PDB entry 8ALW | X-ray diffraction, 1.50 A resolution | chains A and B

Chain A:
Name: 14-3-3 protein sigma
Organism: Homo sapiens
UniProtKB: P31947 (1433S_HUMAN); residue numbers follow UniProt; this construct covers 1-231
Chain sequence (236 residues; numbered -4 to 231; the number before each row is that of its first residue; numbers below 1 keep their minus sign (Gly-4 is residue -4)):
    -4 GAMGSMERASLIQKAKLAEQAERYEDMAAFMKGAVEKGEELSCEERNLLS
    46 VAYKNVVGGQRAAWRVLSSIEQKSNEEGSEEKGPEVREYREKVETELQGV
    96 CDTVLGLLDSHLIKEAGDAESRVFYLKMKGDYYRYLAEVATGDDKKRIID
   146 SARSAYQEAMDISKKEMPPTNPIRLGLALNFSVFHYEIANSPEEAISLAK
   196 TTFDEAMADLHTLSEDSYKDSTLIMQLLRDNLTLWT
Covalent attachments: compound MVO linked to Cys38
Differences from the reference sequence: expression tag (-4 to 0)
Ion coordination: Mg2+ site 1 near Ser37 (its only coordinating residue here); Mg2+ site 2 near Glu89 (its only coordinating residue here)
Ligand contacts: MVO (2-chloranyl-N-[[1-[4-[(4-chlorophenyl)amino]oxan-4-yl]carbonylpiperidin-4-yl]methyl]ethanamide): Arg41, Asn42, Phe119, Lys122, Pro167, Ile168, Gly171, Leu172, Leu218, Ile219
UniProt features mapped onto this chain:
  - site (Interaction with phosphoserine on interacting protein): Arg56, Arg129
  - modified residue (Phosphoserine): Ser5, Ser74
Reported in the primary citation:
  - binding site for MVO: Cys38, Asn42, Lys122, Asp215

Chain B:
Name: Estrogen receptor
UniProtKB: P03372 (ESR1_HUMAN); residues 591-595 here = UniProt positions 591-595
Chain sequence (5 residues; row label = number of the first residue in the row):
   591 FPATV
Modified / non-standard residues: Thr594 (phosphothreonine; TPO)
Reported in the primary citation:
  - post-translational modification sites: Thr594 (citing earlier work)

Interface between chain A and chain B:
Pairs across the interface (20; chain A residue first):
  Lys49(A) - Thr594(B)
  Lys49(A) - Val595(B)
  Arg56(A) - Thr594(B)
  Arg60(A) - Phe591(B)
  Lys122(A) - Val595(B)  hydrogen bond (side chain-backbone)
  Arg129(A) - Thr594(B)
  Tyr130(A) - Thr594(B)
  Gly171(A) - Val595(B)
  Leu174(A) - Ala593(B)
  Leu174(A) - Thr594(B)
  Leu174(A) - Val595(B)  hydrophobic
  Asn175(A) - Thr594(B)
  Asn175(A) - Val595(B)  hydrogen bond (side chain-backbone)
  Val178(A) - Pro592(B)  hydrophobic
  Val178(A) - Ala593(B)
  Val178(A) - Thr594(B)
  Leu222(A) - Val595(B)  hydrophobic
  Asn226(A) - Pro592(B)
  Asn226(A) - Ala593(B)  hydrogen bond (side chain-backbone)
  Trp230(A) - Pro592(B)  hydrophobic
Also at the interface, not in a pair above, chain A (16 interface residues in all): Asp126, Glu182, Leu229

Overview:
16 residues of chain A face 5 of chain B across their interface; the contacts include 3 hydrogen bonds. Among
the polar pairs are Lys122(A)-Val595(B), Asn175(A)-Val595(B) and Asn226(A)-Ala593(B). Covalently linked
compound MVO: at Cys38(A). The paper reports a binding site for MVO at Cys38(A), Asn42(A) and Lys122(A) among
others; a modification site at Thr594(B).
Here chain A is 14-3-3 protein sigma (Homo sapiens) and chain B is Estrogen receptor. Entry 8ALW (Small
molecular stabilizer for ERalpha and 14-3-3 (1075310)) was determined by X-ray diffraction, deposited together
with 8AI0, 8ALR, 8ALT, 8ALV, 8AM7, 8AOY and 32 further entries.
